Entry 8ZC2 (electron microscopy, 7.82 A resolution (low resolution: residue-level contacts below are approximate; hydrogen-bond / salt-bridge calls are withheld)); this record covers chains D and I of the 18 polymer chains in the assembly.

[Chain D]
Protein: Spike glycoprotein
Organism: Severe acute respiratory syndrome coronavirus 2
UniProtKB: P0DTC2 (SPIKE_SARS2); aligned to UniProt positions 14-1204 over residues 17-1211 (the alignment contains insertions or deletions, so no single offset holds)
Sequence (1240 residues; each row starts with the number of its first residue; note: 4 numbers in that range are skipped by the numbering (no residue carries them; nothing is unmodelled there)):
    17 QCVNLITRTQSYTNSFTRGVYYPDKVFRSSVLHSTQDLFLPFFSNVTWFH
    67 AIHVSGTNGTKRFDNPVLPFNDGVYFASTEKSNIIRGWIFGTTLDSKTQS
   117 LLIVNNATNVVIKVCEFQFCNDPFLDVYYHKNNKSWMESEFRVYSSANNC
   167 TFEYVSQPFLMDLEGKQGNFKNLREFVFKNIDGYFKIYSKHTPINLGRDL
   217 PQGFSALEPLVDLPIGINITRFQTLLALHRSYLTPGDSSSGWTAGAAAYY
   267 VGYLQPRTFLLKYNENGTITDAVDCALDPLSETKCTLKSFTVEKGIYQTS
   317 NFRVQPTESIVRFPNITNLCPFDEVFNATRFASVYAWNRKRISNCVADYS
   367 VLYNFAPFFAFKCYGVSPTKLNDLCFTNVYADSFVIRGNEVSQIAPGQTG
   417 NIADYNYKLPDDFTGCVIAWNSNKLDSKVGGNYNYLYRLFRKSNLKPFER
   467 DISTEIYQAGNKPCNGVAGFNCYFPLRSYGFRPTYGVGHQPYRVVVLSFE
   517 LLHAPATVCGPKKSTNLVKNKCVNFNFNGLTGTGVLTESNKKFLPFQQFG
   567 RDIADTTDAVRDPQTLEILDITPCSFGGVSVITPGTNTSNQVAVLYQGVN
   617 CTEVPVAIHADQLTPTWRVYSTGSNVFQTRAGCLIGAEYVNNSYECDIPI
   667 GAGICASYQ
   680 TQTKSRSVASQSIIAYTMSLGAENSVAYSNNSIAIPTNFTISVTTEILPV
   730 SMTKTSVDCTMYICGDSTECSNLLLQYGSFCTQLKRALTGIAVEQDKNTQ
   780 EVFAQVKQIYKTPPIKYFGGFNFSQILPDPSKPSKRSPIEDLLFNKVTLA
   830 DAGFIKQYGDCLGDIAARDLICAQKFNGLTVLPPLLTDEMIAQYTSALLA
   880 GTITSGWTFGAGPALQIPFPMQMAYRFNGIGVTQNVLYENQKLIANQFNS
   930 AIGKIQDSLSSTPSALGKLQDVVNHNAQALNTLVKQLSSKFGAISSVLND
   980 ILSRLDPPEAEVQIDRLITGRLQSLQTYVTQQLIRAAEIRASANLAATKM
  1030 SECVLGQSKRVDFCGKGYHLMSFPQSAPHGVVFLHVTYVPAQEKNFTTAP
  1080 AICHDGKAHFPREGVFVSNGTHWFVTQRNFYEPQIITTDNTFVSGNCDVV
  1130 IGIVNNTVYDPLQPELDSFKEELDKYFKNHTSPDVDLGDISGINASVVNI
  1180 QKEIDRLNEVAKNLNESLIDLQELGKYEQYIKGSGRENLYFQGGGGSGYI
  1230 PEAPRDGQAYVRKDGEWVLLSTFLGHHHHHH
Not modelled in the structure: 17-26, 69-81, 97-98, 143-154, 161-167, 177-186, 211-215, 248-262, 621-640, 680-690, 828-855, 1148-1260
Construct notes: variant Ile22 (Thr19 in P0DTC2), Ser27 (Ala in P0DTC2), Asp142 (Gly in P0DTC2), Gly213 (Val in P0DTC2), Asp339 (Gly in P0DTC2), Phe371 (Ser in P0DTC2), Pro373 (Ser in P0DTC2), Phe375 (Ser in P0DTC2), Ala376 (Thr in P0DTC2), Asn405 (Asp in P0DTC2), Ser408 (Arg in P0DTC2), Asn417 (Lys in P0DTC2), Lys440 (Asn in P0DTC2), Asn477 (Ser in P0DTC2), Lys478 (Thr in P0DTC2), Ala484 (Glu in P0DTC2), Arg493 (Gln in P0DTC2), Arg498 (Gln in P0DTC2), Tyr501 (Asn in P0DTC2), His505 (Tyr in P0DTC2), Gly614 (Asp in P0DTC2), Tyr655 (His in P0DTC2), Lys683 (Asn679 in P0DTC2), Lys764 (Asn in P0DTC2), Tyr796 (Asp in P0DTC2), His954 (Gln in P0DTC2), Lys969 (Asn in P0DTC2); engineered mutation Pro817 (Phe in P0DTC2), Pro892 (Ala in P0DTC2), Pro899 (Ala in P0DTC2), Pro942 (Ala in P0DTC2), Pro986 (Lys in P0DTC2), Pro987 (Val in P0DTC2); expression tag (1212-1260)
Disulfide bonds: Cys291-Cys301, Cys336-Cys361, Cys379-Cys432, Cys391-Cys525, Cys480-Cys488, Cys538-Cys590, Cys617-Cys649, Cys662-Cys671, Cys738-Cys760, Cys743-Cys749, Cys1032-Cys1043, Cys1082-Cys1126
UniProt features mapped onto this chain:
  - glycosylation (N-linked (GlcNAc...) asparagine): Asn20 (complex), Asn125 (hybrid), Asn334 (complex), Asn606 (hybrid)

[Chain I]
Protein: Light chain of D1F6 Fab
Organism: Homo sapiens
Notes: antibody fragment or engineered binder
Sequence (223 residues; each row starts with the number of its first residue):
     1 QPVLTQPPSASGPPGQSVSISCSGSRSNIGTNFVYWYQQLPGAAPKLLIY
    51 KNDQRPSGVPERFFGSKSGTSASLAISGLRSEDEVDYYCAAWDDSLSGHV
   101 FGAGTKVTVLGTKLTVLGQPKAAPSVTLFPPSSEELQANKATLVCLISDF
   151 YPGAVTVAWKADSSPVKAGVETTTPSKQSNNKYAASSYLSLTPEQWKSHR
   201 SYSCQVTHEGSTVEKTVAPTECS
Not modelled in the structure: 1, 111-117, 222-223
Disulfide bonds: Cys22-Cys89, Cys145-Cys204

[Chain D / chain I interface]
Contacting residue pairs (13):
  Ile472(D) with Gly30(I); Thr31(I)
  Asn481(D) with Arg26(I)
  Gly482(D) with Arg26(I); Ile29(I); Gly30(I); Thr31(I)
  Val483(D) with Thr70(I)
  Ala484(D) with Gly30(I); Lys67(I); Gly69(I)
  Gly485(D) with Lys67(I)
  Phe490(D) with Thr31(I)

[In short]
The chain D/chain I interface involves 7 residues from each chain.
Here chain D is Spike glycoprotein (Severe acute respiratory syndrome coronavirus 2) and chain I is Light
chain of D1F6 Fab (Homo sapiens). Entry 8ZC2 (SARS-CoV-2 Omicron BA.2 spike trimer (6P) in complex with D1F6
Fab, head-to-head aggregate) was determined by electron microscopy, deposited together with 8ZBY, 8ZBZ, 8ZC0,
8ZC1, 8ZC3, 8ZC4, 8ZC5 and 8ZC6.
